PDB entry 5UJ2 | X-ray diffraction, 2.90 A resolution | chains P and A of the 3 polymer chains in the assembly

[Chain P]
Molecule: 8-nt RNA strand
Organism: Escherichia coli
Sequence (8 nucleotides; each row starts with the number of its first residue):
     1 AUAAAUUU
Unresolved in the structure: 1-2
Metal / ion sites: Mn2+: U8 (together with GS-639476) (shared with Asp220(A), Asp318(A), Asp319(A) of chain A)

[Chain A]
Protein: Genome polyprotein
Organism: Hepatitis C virus
UniProt: R9TEU1 (R9TEU1_9HEPC); residues 1-570 here correspond to UniProt positions 2443-3012 (UniProt number = residue number + 2442)
Sequence (572 residues; row label = number of the first residue in the row; note: 8 numbers in that range are skipped by the numbering (no residue carries them; nothing is unmodelled there); numbers below 1 keep their minus sign (Met-1 is residue -1)):
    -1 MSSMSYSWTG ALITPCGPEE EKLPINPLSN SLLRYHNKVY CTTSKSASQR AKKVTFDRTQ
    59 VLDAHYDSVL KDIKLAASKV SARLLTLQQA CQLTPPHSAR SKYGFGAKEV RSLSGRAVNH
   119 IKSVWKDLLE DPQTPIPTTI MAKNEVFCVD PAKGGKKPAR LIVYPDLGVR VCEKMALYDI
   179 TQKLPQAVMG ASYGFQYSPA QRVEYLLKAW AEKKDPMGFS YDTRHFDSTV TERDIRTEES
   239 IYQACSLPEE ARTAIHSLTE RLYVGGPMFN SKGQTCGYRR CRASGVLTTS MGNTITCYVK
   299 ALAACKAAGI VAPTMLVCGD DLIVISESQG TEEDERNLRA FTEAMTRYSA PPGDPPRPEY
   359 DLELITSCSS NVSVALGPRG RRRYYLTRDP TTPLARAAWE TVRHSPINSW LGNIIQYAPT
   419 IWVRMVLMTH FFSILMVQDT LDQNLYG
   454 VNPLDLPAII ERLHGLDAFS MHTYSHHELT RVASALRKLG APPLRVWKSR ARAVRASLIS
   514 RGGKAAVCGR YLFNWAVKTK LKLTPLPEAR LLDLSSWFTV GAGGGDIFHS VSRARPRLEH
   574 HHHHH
Unresolved in the structure: -1, 542-578
Sequence notes: initiating methionine (-1); expression tag (0, 571-578); engineered mutation Gly15 (Ser2457 in R9TEU1), Gln86 (Glu2528 in R9TEU1), Gln87 (Glu2529 in R9TEU1), His223 (Cys2665 in R9TEU1), Ile321 (Val2763 in R9TEU1); conflict Gly445 (Ser2895 in R9TEU1)
Metal / ion sites: Mn2+ site 1: Asp220, Asp318, Asp319 (together with GS-639476) (shared with U8(P) of chain P); Mn2+ site 2: Asp220, Thr221, Asp318 (together with GS-639476); Mn2+ site 3: Glu237, His254
Ligand contacts: GS-639476 (8B4; (1S)-1-(4-aminoimidazo[2,1-f][1,2,4]triazin-7-yl)-1,4-anhydro-2-deoxy-2-fluoro-5-O-[(S)-hydroxy(phosphonooxy)phosphoryl]-2-methyl-D-ribitol): Arg48, Lys141, Arg158, Ile160, Asp220, Thr221, Arg222, His223, Phe224, Asp225, Ser282, Thr287, Asn291, Asp318, Asp319

[Chain P / chain A interface]
Contacting residue pairs - 22 pairs, chain P then chain A:
  A4(P) with His95(A), phosphate contact; Asn406(A), hydrogen bond to the sugar; Tyr444(A), sugar contact
  A5(P) with Asn406(A), sugar contact; Ser407(A), phosphate contact; Gly410(A), sugar contact; Asn411(A), sugar contact
  U6(P) with Arg386(A), phosphate contact; Arg394(A), phosphate contact; Ser407(A), hydrogen bond to the phosphate; Asn411(A), sugar contact; Gln414(A), hydrogen bond to the sugar
  U7(P) with Cys366(A), phosphate contact; Ser367(A), phosphate contact; Arg386(A), salt bridge to the phosphate; Arg394(A), salt bridge to the phosphate
  U8(P) with Cys316(A), sugar contact; Gly317(A), sugar contact; Asp318(A), phosphate contact; Asp319(A), phosphate contact; Cys366(A), sugar contact; Ser367(A), hydrogen bond to the phosphate
Interface residues without a listed pair, chain A (18 interface residues in all): Asp220, Thr390, His402

[In short]
Chain P and chain A form an interface of 5 and 18 residues respectively, with 4 hydrogen bonds and 2 salt
bridges. Polar pairs include A4(P)-Asn406(A), U6(P)-Gln414(A) and U6(P)-Ser407(A). Bound to chain A:
GS-639476. Asp220(A), Asp318(A), Asp319(A) and U8(P) form the Mn2+ site 1.
Chain P is an 8-nt RNA strand (Escherichia coli) and chain A is Genome polyprotein (Hepatitis C virus); the
structure, Crystal structure of HCV NS5B genotype 2A JFH-1 isolate with S15G E86Q E87Q C223H V321I mutations
..., was determined by X-ray diffraction.
